PDB entry 4MEM | X-ray diffraction, 2.34 A resolution | chain A

[Chain A]
Protein: Ubiquitin carboxyl-terminal hydrolase 11
From: Rattus norvegicus
Notes: EC 3.4.19.12; fragment: DUSP-UBL domains
UniProtKB: Q5D006 (Q5D006_RAT); numbering as in UniProt (aligned over 19-237)
Sequence (227 residues; row label = number of the first residue in the row):
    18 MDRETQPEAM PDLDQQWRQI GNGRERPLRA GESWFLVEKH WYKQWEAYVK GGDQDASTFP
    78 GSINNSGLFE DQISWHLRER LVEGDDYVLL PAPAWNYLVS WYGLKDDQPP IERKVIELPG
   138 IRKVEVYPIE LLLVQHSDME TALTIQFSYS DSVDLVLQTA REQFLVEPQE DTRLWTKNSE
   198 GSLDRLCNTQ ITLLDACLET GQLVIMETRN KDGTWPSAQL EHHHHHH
Unresolved in the structure: 18-25, 238-244
Construct notes: expression tag (18, 238-244)
UniProt features mapped onto this chain:
  - modified residue: K194 (N6-acetyllysine)
What the authors report for this chain:
  - conformationally variable residues (domain motion): P145
  - interface residues: C204

[In short]
From the paper: the interface residue C204; conformational variability at P145.
Chain A is Ubiquitin carboxyl-terminal hydrolase 11 (Rattus norvegicus); the structure, Crystal Structure of
the rat USP11 DUSP-UBL domains, was determined by X-ray diffraction together with 4MEL from the same study.
